9N5G - chains B and J of the 13 polymer chains in the assembly; structure by X-ray diffraction, 3.15 A resolution.

[Chain B]
Protein: DNA-directed RNA polymerase II subunit RPB2
From: Saccharomyces cerevisiae S288C
Notes: EC 2.7.7.6
UniProtKB: P08518 (RPB2_YEAST); residues 1-1224 here = UniProt positions 1-1224
Sequence (1224 residues; each row starts with the number of its first residue):
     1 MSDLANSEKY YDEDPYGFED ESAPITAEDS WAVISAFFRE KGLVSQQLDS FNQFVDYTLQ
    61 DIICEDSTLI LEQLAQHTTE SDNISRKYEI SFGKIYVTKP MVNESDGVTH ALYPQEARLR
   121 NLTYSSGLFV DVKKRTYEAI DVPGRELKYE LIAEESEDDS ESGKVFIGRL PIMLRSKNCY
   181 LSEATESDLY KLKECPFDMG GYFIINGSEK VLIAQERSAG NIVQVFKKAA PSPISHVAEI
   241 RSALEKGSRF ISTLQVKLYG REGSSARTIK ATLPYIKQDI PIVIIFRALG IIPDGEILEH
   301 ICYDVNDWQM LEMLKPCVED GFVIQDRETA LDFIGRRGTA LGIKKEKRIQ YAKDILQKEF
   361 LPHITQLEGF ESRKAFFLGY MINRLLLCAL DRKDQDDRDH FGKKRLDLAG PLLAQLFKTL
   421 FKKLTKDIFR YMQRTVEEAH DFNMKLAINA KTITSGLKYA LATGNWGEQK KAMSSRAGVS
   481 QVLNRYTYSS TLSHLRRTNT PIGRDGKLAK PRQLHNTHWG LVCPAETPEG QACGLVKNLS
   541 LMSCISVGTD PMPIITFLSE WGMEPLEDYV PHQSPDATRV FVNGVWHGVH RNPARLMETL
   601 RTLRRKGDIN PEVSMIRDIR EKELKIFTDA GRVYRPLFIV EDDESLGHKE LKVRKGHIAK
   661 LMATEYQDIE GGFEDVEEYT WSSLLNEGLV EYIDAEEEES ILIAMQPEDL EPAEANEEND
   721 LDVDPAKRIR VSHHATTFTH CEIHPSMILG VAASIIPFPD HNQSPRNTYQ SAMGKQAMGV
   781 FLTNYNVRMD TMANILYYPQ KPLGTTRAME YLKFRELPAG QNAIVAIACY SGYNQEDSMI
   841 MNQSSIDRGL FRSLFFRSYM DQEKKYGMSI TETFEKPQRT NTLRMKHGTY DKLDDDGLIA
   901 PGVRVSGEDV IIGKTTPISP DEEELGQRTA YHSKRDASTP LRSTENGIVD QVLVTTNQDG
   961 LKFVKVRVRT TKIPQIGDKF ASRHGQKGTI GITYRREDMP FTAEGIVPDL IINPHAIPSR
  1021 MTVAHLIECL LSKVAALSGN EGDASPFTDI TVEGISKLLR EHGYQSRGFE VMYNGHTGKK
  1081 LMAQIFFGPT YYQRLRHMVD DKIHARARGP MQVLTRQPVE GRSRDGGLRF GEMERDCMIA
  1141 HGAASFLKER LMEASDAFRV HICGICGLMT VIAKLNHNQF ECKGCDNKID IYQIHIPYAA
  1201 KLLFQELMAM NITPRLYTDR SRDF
Not modelled in the structure: 1-19, 74-85, 139-161, 338-344, 439-445, 503-508, 644-646, 669-675, 715-720, 920-929, 1222-1224
Bound ions: Zn2+: C1166, C1182, C1185

[Chain J]
Protein: DNA-directed RNA polymerases I, II, and III subunit RPABC5
From: Saccharomyces cerevisiae S288C
UniProtKB: P22139 (RPAB5_YEAST); residues 1-70 here = UniProt positions 1-70
Sequence (70 residues; row label = number of the first residue in the row):
     1 MIVPVRCFSC GKVVGDKWES YLNLLQEDEL DEGTALSRLG LKRYCCRRMI LTHVDLIEKF
    61 LRYNPLEKRD
Not modelled in the structure: 66-70
Bound ions: Zn2+: C7, C10, C45, C46
Swiss-Prot annotation at these positions:
  - binding site (Zn(2+)): C7, C10, C45, C46
  - cross-link: K59 (Glycyl lysine isopeptide (Lys-Gly) (interchain with G-Cter in ubiquitin))

[Interface between chain B and chain J]
Residue-residue contacts (70):
  E186(B) with R62(J)
  Y190(B) with K59(J); R62(J); Y63(J), hydrophobic
  K191(B) with N64(J)
  K193(B) with P65(J)
  C195(B) with Y63(J)
  P196(B) with Y63(J)
  F197(B) with K59(J)
  V780(B) with L56(J), hydrophobic
  T783(B) with K59(J); F60(J); Y63(J), hydrogen bond
  N784(B) with Y63(J), hydrogen bond (backbone-side chain)
  Y785(B) with M1(J); F60(J), hydrophobic
  I795(B) with M1(J), hydrophobic
  L796(B) with M1(J)
  Y797(B) with M1(J), hydrogen bond (backbone-backbone)
  Y798(B) with M1(J); I2(J); V3(J); P4(J), hydrophobic
  P799(B) with M1(J); V54(J); L56(J), hydrophobic
  Q800(B) with M49(J); T52(J), hydrogen bond
  K801(B) with L51(J); T52(J), hydrogen bond (backbone-backbone); H53(J); V54(J)
  L803(B) with T52(J)
  R815(B) with V54(J)
  E816(B) with V54(J); L56(J)
  Q821(B) with F8(J)
  N822(B) with R48(J), hydrogen bond (backbone-side chain); T52(J)
  I824(B) with Y44(J), hydrophobic; R48(J)
  S845(B) with F8(J), hydrogen bond (side chain-backbone); S9(J)
  R848(B) with C7(J); F8(J), hydrogen bond (side chain-backbone); S9(J); C10(J), hydrogen bond (side chain-backbone); G11(J)
  G849(B) with F8(J)
  L850(B) with F8(J), hydrophobic
  R996(B) with S9(J); C10(J)
  E1004(B) with R43(J)
  I1006(B) with Y44(J), hydrophobic; C45(J), hydrophobic
  V1007(B) with S9(J)
  D1009(B) with S9(J); R48(J), salt bridge
  A1035(B) with L51(J)
  A1036(B) with Y44(J), hydrophobic; R47(J)
  L1037(B) with Y44(J), hydrophobic; R47(J), hydrogen bond (backbone-side chain)
  S1038(B) with G33(J)
  G1039(B) with E32(J); G33(J); L51(J)
  Y1064(B) with Y44(J), hydrophobic
  E1070(B) with Y44(J), hydrogen bond
  F1087(B) with Y44(J)
Also at the interface, not in a pair above, chain B (51 interface residues in all): S187, E194, V787, L817, P818, A823, S844, K1033, N1040, P1089

[Summary]
51 residues of chain B face 28 of chain J across their interface, with 11 hydrogen bonds and 1 salt bridge.
Polar contacts include D1009(B)-R48(J), T783(B)-Y63(J) and N784(B)-Y63(J). C1166(B), C1182(B) and C1185(B)
form the Zn2+ site. From UniProt: 4 Zn2+-binding residues on chain J.
Chain B is DNA-directed RNA polymerase II subunit RPB2 and chain J is DNA-directed RNA polymerases I, II, and
III subunit RPABC5, both from Saccharomyces cerevisiae S288C; the structure, RNA polymerase II elongation
complex with 8-oxoG at +1 site, ATP in both A- and E-site, was determined by X-ray diffraction (same
publication as 9N5B, 9N5C, 9N5D, 9N5E and 9N5F).
